7M7Y - chains A and T of the 3 polymer chains in the assembly; structure by X-ray diffraction, 1.80 A resolution.

[Chain A]
Protein: DNA polymerase eta
Source organism: Homo sapiens
Notes: EC 2.7.7.7
Reference sequence: Q9Y253 (POLH_HUMAN); residue numbers follow UniProt; this construct covers 1-432
Chain sequence (435 residues; row label = number of the first residue in the row; numbers below 1 keep their minus sign (Gly-2 is residue -2)):
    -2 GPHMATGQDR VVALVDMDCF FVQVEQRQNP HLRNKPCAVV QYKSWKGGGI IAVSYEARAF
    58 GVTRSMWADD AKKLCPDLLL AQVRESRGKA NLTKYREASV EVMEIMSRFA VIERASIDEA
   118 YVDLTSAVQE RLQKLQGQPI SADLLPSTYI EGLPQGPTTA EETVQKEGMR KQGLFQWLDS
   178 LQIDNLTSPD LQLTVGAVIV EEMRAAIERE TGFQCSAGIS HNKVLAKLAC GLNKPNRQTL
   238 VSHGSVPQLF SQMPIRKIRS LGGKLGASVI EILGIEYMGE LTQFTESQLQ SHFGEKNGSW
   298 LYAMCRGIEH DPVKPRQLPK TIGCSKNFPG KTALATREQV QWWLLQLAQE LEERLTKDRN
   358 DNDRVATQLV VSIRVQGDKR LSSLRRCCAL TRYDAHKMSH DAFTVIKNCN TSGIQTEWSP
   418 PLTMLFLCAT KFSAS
Not modelled in the structure: 155-159
Differences from the reference sequence: expression tag (-2 to 0)
Bound ions: Ca2+: Asp13, Met14, Asp115 (together with 2'-deoxyadenosine 5'-triphosphate)
Residues lining bound ligands: 2'-deoxyadenosine 5'-triphosphate (DTP): Asp13, Met14, Asp15, Cys16, Phe17, Phe18, Ile48, Ala49, Tyr52, Arg55, Arg61, Ile114, Asp115, Glu116, Lys231
From the paper describing this entry:
  - binding site for the 8-nt DNA strand: Ser113

[Chain T]
Molecule: 11-nt DNA strand
Sequence (11 nucleotides; each row starts with the number of its first residue):
     2 ATTTTGACGC T
Residues lining bound ligands: 2'-deoxyadenosine 5'-triphosphate (DTP): DT3, DT4, DT5

[Interface between chain A and chain T]
Residue-residue contacts - 40 pairs, chain A then chain T:
  Gln38(A) with DT4(T), hydrogen bond to the base; DT5(T), sugar contact
  Tyr39(A) with DT4(T), phosphate contact; DT5(T), hydrogen bond to the phosphate
  Trp42(A) with DA2(T), stacking on the base
  Ile47(A) with DT3(T), base contact
  Ile48(A) with DT4(T), base contact
  Arg61(A) with DT3(T), base contact
  Ser62(A) with DT3(T), base contact
  Trp64(A) with DA2(T), phosphate contact; DT3(T), phosphate contact
  Lys86(A) with DT6(T), salt bridge to the phosphate
  Leu89(A) with DT5(T), phosphate contact; DT6(T), phosphate contact
  Arg93(A) with DT6(T), salt bridge to the phosphate; DG7(T), salt bridge to the phosphate
  Lys293(A) with DG10(T), salt bridge to the phosphate; DC11(T), phosphate contact
  Lys311(A) with DC9(T), salt bridge to the phosphate
  Arg313(A) with DA8(T), salt bridge to the phosphate; DC9(T), salt bridge to the phosphate
  Pro316(A) with DA8(T), phosphate contact
  Lys317(A) with DA8(T), hydrogen bond to the phosphate; DC9(T), salt bridge to the phosphate
  Thr318(A) with DG7(T), sugar contact; DA8(T), hydrogen bond to the phosphate
  Ile319(A) with DG7(T), phosphate contact
  Gly320(A) with DT6(T), sugar contact; DG7(T), hydrogen bond to the phosphate
  Cys321(A) with DT6(T), phosphate contact
  Ser322(A) with DT5(T), sugar contact; DT6(T), hydrogen bond to the phosphate
  Lys323(A) with DT5(T), salt bridge to the phosphate
  Asn324(A) with DT4(T), hydrogen bond to the phosphate; DT5(T), hydrogen bond to the phosphate
  Pro326(A) with DA2(T), sugar contact; DT4(T), phosphate contact
  Thr329(A) with DA2(T), base contact
  Arg351(A) with DT6(T), salt bridge to the phosphate; DG7(T), salt bridge to the phosphate
Interface residues without a listed pair, chain A (33 interface residues in all): Gly46, Ala87, Glu110, Arg111, Leu315, Gly327, Glu347

[Summary]
Chain A and chain T form an interface of 33 and 10 residues respectively, with 8 hydrogen bonds, 11 salt
bridges and 1 aromatic stacking contact. Among the polar pairs are Gln38(A)-DT4(T), Tyr39(A)-DT5(T) and
Lys317(A)-DA8(T). The paper reports a binding site for the 8-nt DNA strand at Ser113(A).
Chain A is DNA polymerase eta (Homo sapiens) and chain T is an 11-nt DNA strand; the structure, Human DNA Pol
eta with dA-ended primer and dATP: in crystallo reaction for 0 s, was determined by X-ray diffraction together
with 7M7L, 7M7M, 7M7N, 7M7O, 7M7P, 7M7Q and 19 further entries from the same study.
